5LQW - chains E and 6 of the 31 polymer chains in the assembly; structure by electron microscopy, 5.80 A resolution (low resolution: residue-level contacts below are approximate; hydrogen-bond / salt-bridge calls are withheld).

[Chain E]
Name: Pre-mRNA-splicing factor BUD31
From: Saccharomyces cerevisiae
Reference sequence: P25337 (BUD31_YEAST); residues 1-157 here = UniProt positions 1-157
Chain sequence (157 residues; row label = number of the first residue in the row):
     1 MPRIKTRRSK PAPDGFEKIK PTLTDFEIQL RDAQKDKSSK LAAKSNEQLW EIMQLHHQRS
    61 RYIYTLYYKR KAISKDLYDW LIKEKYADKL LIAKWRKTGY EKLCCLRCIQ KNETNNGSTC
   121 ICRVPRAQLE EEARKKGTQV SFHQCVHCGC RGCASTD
Unresolved in the structure: 1-16, 155-157
Swiss-Prot annotation at these positions:
  - motif: Pro-2 to Pro-11 (Nuclear localization signal)

[Chain 6]
Molecule: U6 snRNA
From: Saccharomyces cerevisiae
Sequence (112 nucleotides; each row starts with the number of its first residue):
     1 GUUCGCGAAG UAACCCUUCG UGGACAUUUG GUCAAUUUGA AACAAUACAG AGAUGAUCAG
    61 CAGUUCCCCU GCAUAAGGAU GAACCGUUUU ACAAAGAGAU UUAUUUCGUU UU
Unresolved in the structure: 103-112

[How chain E and chain 6 interact]
Contacting residue pairs (19; chain E residue first):
  Leu-41(E) with C33(6)
  Ala-42(E) with C33(6)
  Ala-43(E) with C33(6)
  Arg-96(E) with C4(6)
  Lys-97(E) with C4(6)
  Thr-98(E) with C4(6); G22(6)
  Tyr-100(E) with U3(6)
  Glu-101(E) with U3(6)
  Lys-102(E) with U3(6)
  Ile-109(E) with A24(6)
  Gln-110(E) with A26(6)
  Ser-118(E) with U27(6)
  Thr-119(E) with A26(6)
  Cys-120(E) with A26(6)
  Ile-121(E) with A26(6); U27(6)
  Arg-123(E) with A26(6)
  Val-124(E) with A26(6)
Other interface residues (no listed pair), chain E (18 interface residues in all): Gly-99
Other interface residues (no listed pair), chain 6 (9 interface residues in all): G23, U28

[Summary]
The interface between chain E and chain 6 involves 18 residues on one side and 9 on the other.
Chain E is Pre-mRNA-splicing factor BUD31 and chain 6 is U6 snRNA, both from Saccharomyces cerevisiae; the
structure, yeast activated spliceosome, was determined by electron microscopy.
